Entry 9U8G (X-ray diffraction, 2.00 A resolution); this record covers chains A and B of the 3 polymer chains in the assembly.

# Chain A
Protein: Transmembrane protease serine 2 non-catalytic chain
Organism: Homo sapiens
UniProt: O15393 (TMPS2_HUMAN); residue numbers follow UniProt; this construct covers 109-254
Amino-acid sequence (146 residues; each row starts with the number of its first residue):
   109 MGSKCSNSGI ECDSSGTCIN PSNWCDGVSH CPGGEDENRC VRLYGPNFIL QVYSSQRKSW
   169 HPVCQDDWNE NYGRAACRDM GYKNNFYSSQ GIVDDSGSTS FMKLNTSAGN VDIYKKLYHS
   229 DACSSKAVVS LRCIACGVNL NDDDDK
Disordered / not traced: 109-112, 249-254
Sequence notes: engineered mutation Asp250 (Ser in O15393), Asp251 (Ser in O15393), Asp252 (Arg in O15393), Asp253 (Gln in O15393), Lys254 (Ser in O15393)
Disulfides: Cys113-Cys126, Cys120-Cys139, Cys133-Cys148, Cys172-Cys231, Cys185-Cys241
Glycans and other covalent adducts: N-acetylglucosamine (NAG) linked to Asn213
Ion coordination: Ca2+: Asn131, Asp134, Val136, Asp144, Glu145
UniProt features mapped onto this chain:
  - binding site (Ca(2+)): Asn131, Asp134, Val136, Asp144, Glu145
  - glycosylation (N-linked (GlcNAc...) asparagine): Asn213, Asn249

# Chain B
Protein: Transmembrane protease serine 2 catalytic chain
Organism: Homo sapiens
UniProt: O15393 (TMPS2_HUMAN); numbering as in UniProt (aligned over 256-492)
Amino-acid sequence (249 residues; each row starts with the number of its first residue):
   256 IVGGESALPG AWPWQVSLHV QNVHVCGGSI ITPEWIVTAA HCVEKPLNNP WHWTAFAGIL
   316 RQSFMFYGAG YQVEKVISHP NYDSKTKNND IALMKLQKPL TFNDLVKPVC LPNPGMMLQP
   376 EQLCWISGWG ATEEKGKTSE VLNAAKVLLI ETQRCNSRYV YDNLITPAMI CAGFLQGNVD
   436 SCQGDSGGPL VTSKNNIWWL IGDTSWGSGC AKAYRPGVYG NVMVFTDWIY RQMRADGEFV
   496 EHHHHHHHH
Disordered / not traced: 494-504
Sequence notes: expression tag (493-504)
Disulfides: Cys281-Cys297, Cys410-Cys426, Cys437-Cys465
UniProt features mapped onto this chain:
  - active site (Charge relay system): His296, Asp345, Ser441

# Chain A / chain B interface
Cross-chain cystine bridges: Cys244(A)-Cys365(B)
Pairs across the interface (55; chain A residue first):
  Ser122(A) - Asn336(B)
  Glu143(A) - Arg486(B)  hydrogen bond (backbone-side chain)
  Glu145(A) - Arg489(B)
  Asn146(A) - Arg486(B)  hydrogen bond
  Asn146(A) - Arg489(B)
  Arg147(A) - Asp482(B)  salt bridge
  Arg147(A) - Tyr485(B)
  Arg147(A) - Arg486(B)
  Arg150(A) - Pro369(B)
  Leu151(A) - Asn368(B)
  Leu151(A) - Pro369(B)
  Tyr152(A) - Pro369(B)
  Tyr152(A) - Gly370(B)
  Gly153(A) - Asn368(B)  hydrogen bond (backbone-side chain)
  Gly153(A) - Pro369(B)  hydrogen bond (backbone-backbone)
  Gly153(A) - Gly370(B)
  Pro154(A) - Gly370(B)
  Pro154(A) - Asn450(B)  hydrogen bond (backbone-side chain)
  Pro154(A) - Trp454(B)
  Asn155(A) - Asn450(B)  hydrogen bond
  Phe156(A) - Asn368(B)
  Phe156(A) - Ile452(B)  hydrophobic
  Phe156(A) - Trp454(B)  hydrophobic
  Asp187(A) - Arg489(B)  salt bridge
  Met188(A) - Tyr485(B)
  Gly189(A) - Met488(B)
  Gly189(A) - Arg489(B)
  Tyr190(A) - Leu366(B)
  Tyr190(A) - Tyr485(B)
  Lys191(A) - Glu289(B)  salt bridge
  Lys191(A) - Asp491(B)  salt bridge
  Lys191(A) - Gly492(B)
  Arg240(A) - Cys365(B)
  Arg240(A) - Ile452(B)
  Ile242(A) - Ile286(B)
  Ile242(A) - Thr287(B)
  Ala243(A) - Pro363(B)
  Cys244(A) - Pro363(B)
  Cys244(A) - Val364(B)
  Cys244(A) - Cys365(B)  disulfide
  Gly245(A) - Pro363(B)  hydrogen bond (backbone-backbone)
  Gly245(A) - Val364(B)
  Gly245(A) - Cys365(B)
  Gly245(A) - Ile452(B)
  Gly245(A) - Trp453(B)  hydrogen bond (backbone-backbone)
  Val246(A) - Pro268(B)
  Val246(A) - Trp269(B)
  Val246(A) - Lys362(B)
  Asn247(A) - Gly265(B)
  Asn247(A) - Ala266(B)  hydrogen bond (side chain-backbone)
  Asn247(A) - Trp267(B)
  Asn247(A) - Pro268(B)
  Asn247(A) - Trp453(B)  hydrogen bond
  Leu248(A) - Pro264(B)
  Leu248(A) - Gly265(B)
Also at the interface, not in a pair above, chain A (27 interface residues in all): Arg186, Asn193
Also at the interface, not in a pair above, chain B (34 interface residues in all): Pro288, Phe357, Met371, Lys449, Asn451

# In short
27 residues of chain A and 34 residues of chain B are in contact; the contacts include 1 disulfide bond, 10
hydrogen bonds and 4 salt bridges. Polar pairs include Arg147(A)-Asp482(B), Asp187(A)-Arg489(B) and
Lys191(A)-Glu289(B). N-acetylglucosamine is covalently linked to Asn213(A).
Here chain A is Transmembrane protease serine 2 non-catalytic chain and chain B is Transmembrane protease
serine 2 catalytic chain, both from Homo sapiens. Entry 9U8G (Crystal structure of TMPRSS2 in complex with
nanobody77_10) was determined by X-ray diffraction (same publication as 9JCX, 9JD0 and 9JD1).
